Entry 1I60 (X-ray diffraction, 1.60 A resolution); this record covers chain A.

== Chain A ==
Protein: Ioli protein
From: Bacillus subtilis
Reference sequence: P42419 (IOLI_BACSU); residues 1-278 here = UniProt positions 1-278
Chain sequence (278 residues; each row starts with the number of its first residue):
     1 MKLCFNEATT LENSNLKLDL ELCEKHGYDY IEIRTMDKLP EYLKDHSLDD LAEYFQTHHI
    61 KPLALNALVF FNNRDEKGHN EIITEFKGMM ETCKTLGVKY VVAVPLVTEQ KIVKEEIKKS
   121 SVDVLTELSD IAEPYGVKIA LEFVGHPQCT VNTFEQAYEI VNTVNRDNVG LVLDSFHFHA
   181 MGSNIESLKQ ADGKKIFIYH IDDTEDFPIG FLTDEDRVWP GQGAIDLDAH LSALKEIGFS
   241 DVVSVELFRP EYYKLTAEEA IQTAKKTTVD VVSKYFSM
Construct notes: modified residue (1, 36, 89-90, 181, 278)
Modified positions: Mse1, Mse36, Mse89, Mse90, Mse181, Mse278 (selenomethionine; parent Met)

== Overview ==
Chain A is Ioli protein (Bacillus subtilis); the structure, Structural genomics, IOLI protein, was determined
by X-ray diffraction (same publication as 1I6N).
